Entry 7WI3 (electron microscopy, 4.00 A resolution); this record covers chains M and R of the 48 polymer chains in the assembly.

== Chain M ==
Molecule: Modulator of FtsH protease HflC
Organism: Escherichia coli K-12
Reference sequence: P0ABC3 (HFLC_ECOLI); residue numbers follow UniProt; this construct covers 1-334
Sequence (334 residues; row label = number of the first residue in the row):
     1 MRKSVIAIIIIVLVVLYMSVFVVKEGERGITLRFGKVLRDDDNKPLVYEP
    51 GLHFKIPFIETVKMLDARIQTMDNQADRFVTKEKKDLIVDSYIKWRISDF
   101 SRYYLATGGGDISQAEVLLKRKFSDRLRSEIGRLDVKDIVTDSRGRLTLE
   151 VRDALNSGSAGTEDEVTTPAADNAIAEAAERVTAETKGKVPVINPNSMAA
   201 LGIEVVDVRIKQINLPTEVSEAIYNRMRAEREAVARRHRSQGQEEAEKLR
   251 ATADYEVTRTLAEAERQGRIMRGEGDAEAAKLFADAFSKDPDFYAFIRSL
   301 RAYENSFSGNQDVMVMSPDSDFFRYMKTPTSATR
Not modelled in the structure: 158-193, 330-334
Curated features (UniProtKB/Swiss-Prot):
  - mutagenesis: Gly145 (G145A: In hflC9; stabilizes overproduced SecY but not overproduced cII protein), Glu165 to Ala200 (No effect on phage lambda lysogenization frequency)

== Chain R ==
Molecule: Modulator of FtsH protease HflK
Organism: Escherichia coli K-12
Reference sequence: P0ABC7 (HFLK_ECOLI); residues 1-419 here = UniProt positions 1-419
Sequence (419 residues; each row starts with the number of its first residue):
     1 MAWNQPGNNGQDRDPWGSSKPGGNSEGNGNKGGRDQGPPDLDDIFRKLSK
    51 KLGGLGGGKGTGSGGGSSSQGPRPQLGGRVVTIAAAAIVIIWAASGFYTI
   101 KEAERGVVTRFGKFSHLVEPGLNWKPTFIDEVKPVNVEAVRELAASGVML
   151 TSDENVVRVEMNVQYRVTNPEKYLYSVTSPDDSLRQATDSALRGVIGKYT
   201 MDRILTEGRTVIRSDTQRELEETIRPYDMGITLLDVNFQAARPPEEVKAA
   251 FDDAIAARENEQQYIREAEAYTNEVQPRANGQAQRILEEARAYKAQTILE
   301 AQGEVARFAKLLPEYKAAPEITRERLYIETMEKVLGNTRKVLVNDKGGNL
   351 MVLPLDQMLKGGNAPAAKSDNGASNLLRLPPASSSTTSGASNTSSTSQGD
   401 IMDQRRANAQRNDYQRQGE
Not modelled in the structure: 1-77, 353-419
Curated features (UniProtKB/Swiss-Prot):
  - mutagenesis: Ala145 (A145V: In hflK13; stabilizes overproduced SecY but not overproduced cII protein)

== Interface between chain M and chain R ==
Contacting residue pairs (76; chain M residue first):
  Phe34(M) - Ile100(R)
  Phe34(M) - Leu122(R)
  Gly35(M) - Ile100(R)
  Gly35(M) - Pro120(R)
  Lys36(M) - Pro120(R)
  Lys36(M) - Gly121(R)
  Lys36(M) - Leu122(R)
  Thr81(M) - Thr206(R)
  Lys82(M) - Thr206(R)
  Glu83(M) - Ile255(R)
  Lys84(M) - Leu205(R)
  Lys84(M) - Ile255(R)
  Lys85(M) - Ile255(R)
  Tyr104(M) - Glu102(R)
  Leu105(M) - Glu102(R)
  Leu105(M) - Glu138(R)
  Ala106(M) - Glu138(R)
  Ala106(M) - Ala139(R)
  Leu118(M) - Val140(R)  hydrophobic
  Leu118(M) - Gln164(R)
  Arg121(M) - Asn162(R)
  Arg121(M) - Gln239(R)
  Lys122(M) - Gln164(R)
  Asp125(M) - Asn237(R)  hydrogen bond
  Arg126(M) - Asp235(R)  salt bridge
  Arg128(M) - Arg209(R)
  Arg128(M) - Ala240(R)
  Gly132(M) - Glu207(R)
  Arg133(M) - Glu207(R)
  Asn196(M) - Leu234(R)
  Asn196(M) - Asp235(R)  hydrogen bond
  Glu218(M) - Asp252(R)
  Glu218(M) - Ala256(R)
  Val219(M) - Ile255(R)  hydrophobic
  Arg226(M) - Glu259(R)  salt bridge
  Glu232(M) - Glu267(R)
  Ala233(M) - Ala270(R)  hydrophobic
  Arg236(M) - Glu274(R)
  Ser240(M) - Asn273(R)
  Ser240(M) - Glu274(R)
  Ser240(M) - Pro277(R)
  Glu244(M) - Pro277(R)
  Glu247(M) - Gly281(R)
  Glu247(M) - Arg285(R)  salt bridge
  Lys248(M) - Gln284(R)
  Ala251(M) - Glu288(R)
  Asp254(M) - Arg285(R)  salt bridge
  Tyr255(M) - Ala292(R)  hydrophobic
  Ala262(M) - Leu299(R)  hydrophobic
  Glu263(M) - Leu299(R)
  Arg266(M) - Leu299(R)
  Arg266(M) - Gln302(R)  hydrogen bond
  Ile270(M) - Ala306(R)  hydrophobic
  Ile270(M) - Lys310(R)  hydrogen bond (backbone-side chain)
  Glu274(M) - Lys310(R)  salt bridge
  Asp276(M) - Arg307(R)  salt bridge
  Ala277(M) - Lys310(R)
  Ala277(M) - Glu314(R)
  Ala280(M) - Arg325(R)
  Lys281(M) - Glu314(R)
  Phe283(M) - Arg325(R)
  Phe287(M) - Ile321(R)  hydrophobic
  Tyr294(M) - Ile321(R)  hydrophobic
  Ala295(M) - Glu324(R)
  Arg298(M) - Ile328(R)
  Arg298(M) - Glu332(R)  salt bridge
  Asn305(M) - Glu332(R)
  Phe307(M) - Lys340(R)
  Gln311(M) - Arg339(R)
  Asp312(M) - Lys340(R)
  Val313(M) - Lys340(R)
  Val313(M) - Val341(R)
  Val313(M) - Leu342(R)  hydrogen bond (backbone-backbone)
  Met314(M) - Leu342(R)
  Val315(M) - Leu342(R)  hydrogen bond (backbone-backbone)
  Val315(M) - Val343(R)  hydrophobic
Interface residues without a listed pair, chain M (64 interface residues in all): Val80, Gly109, Ser124, Ala222, Ala229, Arg237, Arg250, Thr258, Gly273, Ala302
Interface residues without a listed pair, chain R (59 interface residues in all): Arg213, Phe238, Gln263, Arg266, Gln282, Arg291, Gln296, Gly303, Leu311, Asn344

== In short ==
64 residues of chain M and 59 residues of chain R are in contact, with 6 hydrogen bonds and 7 salt bridges.
Polar pairs include Arg126(M)-Asp235(R), Arg226(M)-Glu259(R) and Glu247(M)-Arg285(R). Curated annotation
(UniProt) lists one mutagenesis site on chain M; one mutagenesis site on chain R.
Here chain M is Modulator of FtsH protease HflC and chain R is Modulator of FtsH protease HflK, both from
Escherichia coli K-12. Entry 7WI3 (Cryo-EM structure of E.Coli FtsH-HflkC AAA protease complex) was determined
by electron microscopy, deposited together with 7WI4.
